PDB entry 7XMR | electron microscopy, 3.10 A resolution | chains B and C of the 5 polymer chains in the assembly

# Chain B
Protein: Guanine nucleotide-binding protein G(I)/G(S)/G(T) subunit beta-1
Organism: Homo sapiens
UniProt: P62873 (GBB1_HUMAN); residue numbers follow UniProt; this construct covers 2-340
Amino-acid sequence (351 residues; numbered -10 to 340; the number before each row is that of its first residue; numbers below 1 keep their minus sign (Met-10 is residue -10)):
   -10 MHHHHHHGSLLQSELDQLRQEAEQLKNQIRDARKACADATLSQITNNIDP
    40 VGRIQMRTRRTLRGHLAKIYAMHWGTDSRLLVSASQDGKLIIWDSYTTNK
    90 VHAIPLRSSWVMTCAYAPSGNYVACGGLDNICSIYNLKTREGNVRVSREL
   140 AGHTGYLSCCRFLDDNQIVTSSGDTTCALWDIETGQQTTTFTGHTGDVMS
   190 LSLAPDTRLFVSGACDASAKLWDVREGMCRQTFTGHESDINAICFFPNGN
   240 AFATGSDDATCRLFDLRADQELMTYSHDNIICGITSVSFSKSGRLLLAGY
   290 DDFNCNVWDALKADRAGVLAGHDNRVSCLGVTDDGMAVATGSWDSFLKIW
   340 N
Not modelled in the structure: -10 to 26
Construct notes: expression tag (-10 to 1)
Swiss-Prot annotation at these positions:
  - modified residue: Ser2 (N-acetylserine), His266 (Phosphohistidine)
  - natural variant: Leu30 (L30F: In MRD42; uncertain significance), Arg52 (R52G: In MRD42), Gly64 (G64V: In MRD42), Asp76 (D76E: In MRD42; D76G: In MRD42), Gly77 (G77S: In MRD42), Lys78 (K78R: In MRD42), Ile80 (I80N: In MRD42; I80T: In MRD42), His91 (H91R: In MRD42; uncertain significance), Ala92 (A92T: In MRD42), Pro94 (P94S: In MRD42), Leu95 (L95P: In MRD42), Arg96 (R96L: In MRD42), 5 further natural variant entries in UniProt

# Chain C
Protein: Guanine nucleotide-binding protein G(I)/G(S)/G(O) subunit gamma-2
Organism: Homo sapiens
UniProt: P59768 (GBG2_HUMAN); residue numbers follow UniProt; this construct covers 1-71
Amino-acid sequence (71 residues; each row starts with the number of its first residue):
     1 MASNNTASIAQARKLVEQLKMEANIDRIKVSKAAADLMAYCEAHAKEDPL
    51 LTPVPASENPFREKKFFCAIL
Not modelled in the structure: 1-27, 62-71
Swiss-Prot annotation at these positions:
  - modified residue: Ala2 (N-acetylalanine), Cys68 (Cysteine methyl ester)
  - lipidation: Cys68 (S-geranylgeranyl cysteine)

# Interface between chain B and chain C
Pairs across the interface (48):
  Asp27(B) - Lys29(C)  salt bridge
  Asp27(B) - Val30(C)
  Ala28(B) - Val30(C)
  Ala28(B) - Ser31(C)
  Leu30(B) - Ala34(C)  hydrophobic
  Leu30(B) - Leu37(C)  hydrophobic
  Ile33(B) - Ala34(C)  hydrophobic
  Ile33(B) - Met38(C)
  Thr34(B) - Met38(C)
  Ile37(B) - Glu42(C)
  Val40(B) - Leu50(C)  hydrophobic
  Ile43(B) - Pro49(C)
  Arg48(B) - Phe61(C)
  Ser84(B) - Phe61(C)
  Tyr85(B) - Pro60(C)
  Tyr85(B) - Phe61(C)  hydrophobic
  Phe235(B) - Leu37(C)  hydrophobic
  Phe235(B) - Tyr40(C)  hydrophobic
  Pro236(B) - Tyr40(C)  hydrogen bond (backbone-side chain)
  Asn237(B) - Asp36(C)
  Asn237(B) - Tyr40(C)
  Leu252(B) - Leu37(C)  hydrophobic
  Asp254(B) - Ala33(C)
  Arg256(B) - Ile28(C)
  Ala257(B) - Ile28(C)
  Ala257(B) - Val30(C)  hydrophobic
  Gln259(B) - Val30(C)
  Leu261(B) - Val30(C)  hydrophobic
  Ser279(B) - Glu47(C)  hydrogen bond
  Lys280(B) - Lys46(C)
  Lys280(B) - Glu47(C)  hydrogen bond (backbone-side chain)
  Ser281(B) - Tyr40(C)
  Ser281(B) - His44(C)  hydrogen bond (side chain-backbone)
  Ser281(B) - Glu47(C)  hydrogen bond
  Arg283(B) - Cys41(C)
  Arg283(B) - Glu42(C)  salt bridge
  Arg283(B) - Glu47(C)
  Arg283(B) - Leu50(C)
  Leu284(B) - Pro49(C)
  Gly324(B) - Asp48(C)
  Gly324(B) - Pro49(C)
  Met325(B) - Asp48(C)
  Met325(B) - Phe61(C)  hydrophobic
  Ala326(B) - Phe61(C)  hydrophobic
  Ile338(B) - Phe61(C)  hydrophobic
  Asn340(B) - Asp48(C)
  Asn340(B) - Asn59(C)
  Asn340(B) - Phe61(C)
Interface residues without a listed pair, chain B (35 interface residues in all): Arg49, Asn239, Ala240, Gly282, Leu300

# Overview
The interface between chain B and chain C involves 35 residues on one side and 21 on the other, with 5
hydrogen bonds and 2 salt bridges. Polar pairs include Asp27(B)-Lys29(C), Arg283(B)-Glu42(C) and
Pro236(B)-Tyr40(C).
Here chain B is Guanine nucleotide-binding protein G(I)/G(S)/G(T) subunit beta-1 and chain C is Guanine
nucleotide-binding protein G(I)/G(S)/G(O) subunit gamma-2, both from Homo sapiens. Entry 7XMR (CryoEM
structure of the somatostatin receptor 2 (SSTR2) in complex with Gi1 and its endogeneous peptide ...) was
determined by electron microscopy, deposited together with 7XMS, 7XMT and 7XN9.
